Entry 8SZW (electron microscopy, 3.63 A resolution); this record covers chains I and J of the 7 polymer chains in the assembly.

[Chain I]
Protein: DNA-directed RNA polymerase subunit beta
From: Escherichia coli
Notes: EC 2.7.7.6
Reference sequence: P0A8V2 (RPOB_ECOLI); numbering as in UniProt (aligned over 1-1342)
Sequence (1342 residues; each row starts with the number of its first residue):
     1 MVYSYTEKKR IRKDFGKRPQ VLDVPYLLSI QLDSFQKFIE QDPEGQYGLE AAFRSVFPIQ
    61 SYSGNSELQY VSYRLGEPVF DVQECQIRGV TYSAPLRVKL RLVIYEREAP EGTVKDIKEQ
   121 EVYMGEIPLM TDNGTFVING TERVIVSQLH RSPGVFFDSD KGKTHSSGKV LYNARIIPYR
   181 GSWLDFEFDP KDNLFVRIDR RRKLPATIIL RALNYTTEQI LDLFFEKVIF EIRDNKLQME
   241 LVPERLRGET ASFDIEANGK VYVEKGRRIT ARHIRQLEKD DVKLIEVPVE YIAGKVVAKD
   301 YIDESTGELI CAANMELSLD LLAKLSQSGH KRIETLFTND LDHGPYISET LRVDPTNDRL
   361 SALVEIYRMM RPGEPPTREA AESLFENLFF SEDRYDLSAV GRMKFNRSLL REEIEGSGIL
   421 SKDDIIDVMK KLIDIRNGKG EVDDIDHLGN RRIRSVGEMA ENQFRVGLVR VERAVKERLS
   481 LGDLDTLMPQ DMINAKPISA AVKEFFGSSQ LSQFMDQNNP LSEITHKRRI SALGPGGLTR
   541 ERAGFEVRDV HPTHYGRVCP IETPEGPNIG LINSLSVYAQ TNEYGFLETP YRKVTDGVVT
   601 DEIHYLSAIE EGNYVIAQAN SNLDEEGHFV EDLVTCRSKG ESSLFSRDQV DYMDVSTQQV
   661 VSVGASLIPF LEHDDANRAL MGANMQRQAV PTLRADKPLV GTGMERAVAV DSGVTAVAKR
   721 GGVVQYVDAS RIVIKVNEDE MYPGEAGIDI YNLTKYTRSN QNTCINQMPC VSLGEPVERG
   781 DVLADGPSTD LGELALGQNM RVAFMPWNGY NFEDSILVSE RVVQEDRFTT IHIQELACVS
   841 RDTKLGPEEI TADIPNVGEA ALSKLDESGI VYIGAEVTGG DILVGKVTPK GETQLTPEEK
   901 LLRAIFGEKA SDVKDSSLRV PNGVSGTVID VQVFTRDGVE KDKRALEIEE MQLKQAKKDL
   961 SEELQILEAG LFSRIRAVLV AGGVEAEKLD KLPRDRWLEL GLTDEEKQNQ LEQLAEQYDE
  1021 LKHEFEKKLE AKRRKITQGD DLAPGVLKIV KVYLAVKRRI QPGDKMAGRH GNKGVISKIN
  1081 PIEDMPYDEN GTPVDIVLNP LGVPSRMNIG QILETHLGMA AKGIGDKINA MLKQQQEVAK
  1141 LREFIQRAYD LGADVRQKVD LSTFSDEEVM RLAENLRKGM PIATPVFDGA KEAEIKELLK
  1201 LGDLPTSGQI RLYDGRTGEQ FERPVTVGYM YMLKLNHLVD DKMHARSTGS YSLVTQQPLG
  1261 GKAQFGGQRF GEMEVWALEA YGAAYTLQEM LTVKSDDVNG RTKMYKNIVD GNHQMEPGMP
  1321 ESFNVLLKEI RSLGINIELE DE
Disordered / not traced: 1, 893-910, 1342
Curated features (UniProtKB/Swiss-Prot):
  - modified residue (N6-acetyllysine): K1022, K1200

[Chain J]
Protein: DNA-directed RNA polymerase subunit beta'
From: Escherichia coli
Notes: EC 2.7.7.6
Reference sequence: A7ZUK2 (RPOC_ECO24); numbering as in UniProt (aligned over 1-1407)
Sequence (1425 residues; row label = number of the first residue in the row):
     1 MKDLLKFLKA QTKTEEFDAI KIALASPDMI RSWSFGEVKK PETINYRTFK PERDGLFCAR
    61 IFGPVKDYEC LCGKYKRLKH RGVICEKCGV EVTQTKVRRE RMGHIELASP TAHIWFLKSL
   121 PSRIGLLLDM PLRDIERVLY FESYVVIEGG MTNLERQQIL TEEQYLDALE EFGDEFDAKM
   181 GAEAIQALLK SMDLEQECEQ LREELNETNS ETKRKKLTKR IKLLEAFVQS GNKPEWMILT
   241 VLPVLPPDLR PLVPLDGGRF ATSDLNDLYR RVINRNNRLK RLLDLAAPDI IVRNEKRMLQ
   301 EAVDALLDNG RRGRAITGSN KRPLKSLADM IKGKQGRFRQ NLLGKRVDYS GRSVITVGPY
   361 LRLHQCGLPK KMALELFKPF IYGKLELRGL ATTIKAAKKM VEREEAVVWD ILDEVIREHP
   421 VLLNRAPTLH RLGIQAFEPV LIEGKAIQLH PLVCAAYNAD FDGDQMAVHV PLTLEAQLEA
   481 RALMMSTNNI LSPANGEPII VPSQDVVLGL YYMTRDCVNA KGEGMVLTGP KEAERLYRSG
   541 LASLHARVKV RITEYEKDAN GELVAKTSLK DTTVGRAILW MIVPKGLPYS IVNQALGKKA
   601 ISKMLNTCYR ILGLKPTVIF ADQIMYTGFA YAARSGASVG IDDMVIPEKK HEIISEAEAE
   661 VAEIQEQFQS GLVTAGERYN KVIDIWAAAN DRVSKAMMDN LQTETVINRD GQEEKQVSFN
   721 SIYMMADSGA RGSAAQIRQL AGMRGLMAKP DGSIIETPIT ANFREGLNVL QYFISTHGAR
   781 KGLADTALKT ANSGYLTRRL VDVAQDLVVT EDDCGTHEGI MMTPVIEGGD VKEPLRDRVL
   841 GRVTAEDVLK PGTADILVPR NTLLHEQWCD LLEENSVDAV KVRSVVSCDT DFGVCAHCYG
   901 RDLARGHIIN KGEAIGVIAA QSIGEPGTQL TMRTFHIGGA ASRAAAESSI QVKNKGSIKL
   961 SNVKSVVNSS GKLVITSRNT ELKLIDEFGR TKESYKVPYG AVLAKGDGEQ VAGGETVANW
  1021 DPHTMPVITE VSGFVRFTDM IDGQTITRQT DELTGLSSLV VLDSAERTAG GKDLRPALKI
  1081 VDAQGNDVLI PGTDMPAQYF LPGKAIVQLE DGVQISSGDT LARIPQESGG TKDITGGLPR
  1141 VADLFEARRP KEPAILAEIS GIVSFGKETK GKRRLVITPV DGSDPYEEMI PKWRQLNVFE
  1201 GERVERGDVI SDGPEAPHDI LRLRGVHAVT RYIVNEVQDV YRLQGVKIND KHIEVIVRQM
  1261 LRKATIVNAG SSDFLEGEQV EYSRVKIANR ELEANGKVGA TYSRDLLGIT KASLATESFI
  1321 SAASFQETTR VLTEAAVAGK RDELRGLKEN VIVGRLIPAG TGYAYHQDRM RRRAAGEAPA
  1381 APQVTAEDAS ASLAELLNAG LGGSDNELEV LFQGPHHHHH HHHHH
Disordered / not traced: 1-15, 932-947, 1127-1134, 1376-1425
Construct notes: expression tag (1408-1425)
Ion coordination: Zn2+ site 1: C70, C72, C85, C88; Mg2+: D460, D462, D464; Zn2+ site 2: C814, C888, D889, C895, C898
Curated features (UniProtKB/Swiss-Prot):
  - binding site (Zn(2+)): C70, C72, C85, C88, C814, C888, C895, C898
  - binding site (Mg(2+)): D460, D462, D464
  - modified residue: K972 (N6-acetyllysine)

[Interface between chain I and chain J]
Contacting residue pairs - 334 pairs, chain I then chain J:
  F545(I) - D785(J)
  F545(I) - L788(J)  hydrophobic
  R548(I) - R780(J)
  D549(I) - P750(J)
  V550(I) - P750(J)
  V550(I) - F773(J)  hydrophobic
  V550(I) - H777(J)  hydrogen bond (backbone-side chain)
  Y555(I) - V769(J)  hydrophobic
  Y555(I) - F773(J)
  C559(I) - R780(J)
  P560(I) - F773(J)  hydrophobic
  P560(I) - T776(J)
  P560(I) - R780(J)  hydrogen bond (backbone-side chain)
  I561(I) - Y772(J)  hydrophobic
  T563(I) - R780(J)
  G566(I) - A787(J)
  I569(I) - L783(J)  hydrophobic
  G570(I) - R780(J)
  N573(I) - R780(J)  hydrogen bond
  Q618(I) - V769(J)
  Q618(I) - L770(J)
  N620(I) - N768(J)
  N620(I) - V769(J)
  S642(I) - T757(J)
  S642(I) - L770(J)
  T657(I) - V769(J)
  V660(I) - V769(J)  hydrophobic
  L671(I) - Y772(J)
  E672(I) - G766(J)
  E672(I) - L767(J)  hydrogen bond (backbone-backbone)
  H673(I) - F763(J)
  H673(I) - R764(J)
  H673(I) - G766(J)
  D674(I) - F763(J)
  D674(I) - Y772(J)
  D675(I) - F763(J)
  D675(I) - Y772(J)  hydrogen bond (backbone-side chain)
  A676(I) - Y772(J)
  A676(I) - S775(J)
  A676(I) - A779(J)  hydrophobic
  N677(I) - A779(J)
  N677(I) - L783(J)
  A679(I) - Y772(J)
  L680(I) - L783(J)  hydrophobic
  F804(I) - S638(J)  hydrogen bond (backbone-side chain)
  P806(I) - D505(J)
  P806(I) - A632(J)
  P806(I) - A633(J)  hydrogen bond (backbone-backbone)
  P806(I) - A637(J)
  N808(I) - P359(J)
  N808(I) - F629(J)
  N808(I) - A633(J)
  G809(I) - V357(J)
  G809(I) - P359(J)
  G809(I) - F629(J)
  Y810(I) - V357(J)
  Y810(I) - P359(J)
  Y810(I) - Y360(J)
  F812(I) - V357(J)  hydrophobic
  F812(I) - P451(J)  hydrophobic
  F812(I) - S503(J)
  F812(I) - Q504(J)  hydrogen bond (backbone-side chain)
  F812(I) - D505(J)
  F812(I) - F629(J)  hydrophobic
  E813(I) - D460(J)
  E813(I) - F461(J)
  E813(I) - Q504(J)  hydrogen bond (backbone-side chain)
  S815(I) - V357(J)
  S815(I) - F461(J)
  R841(I) - D256(J)  hydrogen bond (side chain-backbone)
  R841(I) - G257(J)
  K844(I) - R47(J)  hydrogen bond (side chain-backbone)
  K844(I) - T48(J)
  K844(I) - F49(J)
  P1062(I) - A446(J)
  K1065(I) - D462(J)
  G1074(I) - F461(J)
  V1075(I) - V354(J)  hydrophobic
  V1075(I) - I355(J)
  V1075(I) - T356(J)
  V1075(I) - F461(J)  hydrogen bond (backbone-backbone)
  V1075(I) - D462(J)
  V1075(I) - G463(J)
  I1076(I) - T356(J)
  S1077(I) - V357(J)
  S1077(I) - Q448(J)
  P1100(I) - A637(J)
  P1100(I) - V639(J)  hydrophobic
  L1101(I) - Q504(J)
  L1101(I) - D505(J)
  L1101(I) - L508(J)  hydrophobic
  L1101(I) - M725(J)  hydrophobic
  L1101(I) - A730(J)
  L1101(I) - R731(J)
  P1104(I) - M725(J)  hydrophobic
  S1105(I) - R731(J)  hydrogen bond
  S1105(I) - Q736(J)  hydrogen bond
  M1107(I) - Q736(J)
  M1107(I) - Q739(J)
  M1107(I) - F763(J)
  I1109(I) - M644(J)  hydrophobic
  I1109(I) - F763(J)
  I1112(I) - V639(J)
  I1112(I) - G640(J)
  I1112(I) - I641(J)
  L1113(I) - I641(J)  hydrophobic
  H1116(I) - G640(J)
  H1116(I) - I641(J)  hydrogen bond (side chain-backbone)
  F1187(I) - L767(J)
  F1187(I) - Y772(J)  hydrophobic
  K1191(I) - E765(J)
  E1192(I) - I641(J)
  K1196(I) - D642(J)  salt bridge
  S1207(I) - D642(J)  hydrogen bond
  Q1209(I) - V639(J)
  Q1209(I) - G640(J)
  Q1209(I) - D643(J)
  E1219(I) - R538(J)  salt bridge
  E1219(I) - R634(J)  salt bridge
  F1221(I) - A633(J)
  F1221(I) - R634(J)
  E1222(I) - Y512(J)  hydrogen bond
  E1222(I) - Y537(J)
  E1222(I) - R634(J)
  E1222(I) - S635(J)
  R1223(I) - Y512(J)
  R1223(I) - S635(J)
  R1223(I) - G636(J)
  R1223(I) - A637(J)
  R1223(I) - S638(J)
  R1223(I) - F719(J)  hydrogen bond (side chain-backbone)
  R1223(I) - S721(J)  hydrogen bond
  V1225(I) - S638(J)
  T1226(I) - S638(J)  hydrogen bond (backbone-side chain)
  T1226(I) - V639(J)  hydrogen bond (side chain-backbone)
  T1226(I) - G640(J)
  V1239(I) - K445(J)
  D1240(I) - K445(J)
  K1242(I) - R352(J)
  K1242(I) - Q465(J)
  M1243(I) - R352(J)
  M1243(I) - S353(J)
  M1243(I) - P369(J)  hydrophobic
  M1243(I) - K371(J)
  M1243(I) - M372(J)
  M1243(I) - K445(J)
  H1244(I) - G351(J)
  H1244(I) - R352(J)  hydrogen bond (backbone-backbone)
  A1245(I) - S350(J)
  A1245(I) - G351(J)
  A1245(I) - M372(J)  hydrophobic
  A1245(I) - L376(J)  hydrophobic
  R1246(I) - D348(J)  salt bridge
  R1246(I) - Y349(J)  hydrogen bond (backbone-backbone)
  R1246(I) - S350(J)  hydrogen bond (backbone-backbone)
  S1247(I) - D348(J)
  S1247(I) - Y349(J)
  S1247(I) - E375(J)  hydrogen bond (side chain-backbone)
  S1247(I) - L376(J)
  S1247(I) - K378(J)
  Y1251(I) - D348(J)  hydrogen bond
  L1253(I) - R99(J)  hydrogen bond (backbone-side chain)
  L1253(I) - V253(J)  hydrophobic
  V1254(I) - R99(J)  hydrogen bond (backbone-side chain)
  V1254(I) - L249(J)
  V1254(I) - P251(J)
  V1254(I) - R337(J)
  T1255(I) - R337(J)
  T1255(I) - N341(J)
  Q1256(I) - R99(J)
  Q1257(I) - N341(J)  hydrogen bond
  Q1257(I) - K345(J)
  P1258(I) - R346(J)
  P1258(I) - V347(J)
  P1258(I) - D348(J)
  L1259(I) - R346(J)
  G1267(I) - R346(J)
  G1267(I) - V347(J)
  G1267(I) - S350(J)
  Q1268(I) - R346(J)
  Q1268(I) - V347(J)  hydrogen bond (backbone-backbone)
  Q1268(I) - S350(J)  hydrogen bond (backbone-side chain)
  Q1268(I) - G351(J)
  Q1268(I) - R352(J)
  Q1268(I) - A467(J)
  R1269(I) - Q340(J)  hydrogen bond (side chain-backbone)
  R1269(I) - G344(J)  hydrogen bond (side chain-backbone)
  R1269(I) - R346(J)
  F1270(I) - G344(J)
  F1270(I) - K345(J)  hydrogen bond (backbone-backbone)
  F1270(I) - V347(J)  hydrophobic
  E1272(I) - R339(J)  salt bridge
  E1272(I) - L343(J)
  E1272(I) - R798(J)
  M1273(I) - T428(J)
  E1274(I) - N424(J)
  E1274(I) - R425(J)
  E1274(I) - A426(J)
  E1274(I) - T428(J)
  E1274(I) - I434(J)
  V1275(I) - L343(J)
  W1276(I) - R798(J)
  W1276(I) - V801(J)
  W1276(I) - V917(J)
  W1276(I) - Q921(J)
  A1277(I) - T428(J)
  A1277(I) - R431(J)
  A1277(I) - I434(J)  hydrophobic
  A1277(I) - Q921(J)  hydrogen bond (backbone-side chain)
  L1278(I) - M484(J)  hydrophobic
  E1279(I) - Q805(J)  hydrogen bond
  E1279(I) - A914(J)
  E1279(I) - L1347(J)
  E1279(I) - V1351(J)
  A1280(I) - R431(J)
  A1280(I) - I918(J)
  A1280(I) - Q921(J)
  Y1281(I) - R431(J)  hydrogen bond (side chain-backbone)
  Y1281(I) - L432(J)
  Y1281(I) - I434(J)  hydrogen bond (side chain-backbone)
  Y1281(I) - M484(J)  hydrophobic
  Y1281(I) - N489(J)  hydrogen bond
  G1282(I) - L483(J)
  G1282(I) - G1360(J)
  G1282(I) - T1361(J)  hydrogen bond (backbone-backbone)
  A1283(I) - E479(J)
  A1284(I) - E479(J)  hydrogen bond (backbone-side chain)
  A1284(I) - I1357(J)  hydrophobic
  A1284(I) - T1361(J)
  A1284(I) - G1362(J)
  Y1285(I) - E475(J)
  Y1285(I) - E479(J)
  Y1285(I) - L1356(J)  hydrophobic
  Y1285(I) - T1361(J)
  T1286(I) - A476(J)
  T1286(I) - E479(J)  hydrogen bond
  L1287(I) - I1357(J)  hydrophobic
  Q1288(I) - G1354(J)
  Q1288(I) - L1356(J)
  E1289(I) - P471(J)
  E1289(I) - L472(J)  hydrogen bond (side chain-backbone)
  E1289(I) - T473(J)  hydrogen bond
  E1289(I) - A476(J)
  M1290(I) - V347(J)
  L1291(I) - K345(J)
  L1291(I) - V1351(J)
  L1291(I) - G1354(J)
  T1292(I) - G1354(J)  hydrogen bond (side chain-backbone)
  K1294(I) - V347(J)
  K1294(I) - D348(J)
  K1294(I) - Y349(J)
  K1294(I) - V470(J)  hydrogen bond (side chain-backbone)
  K1294(I) - L472(J)
  S1295(I) - R346(J)  hydrogen bond (side chain-backbone)
  S1295(I) - V347(J)
  D1296(I) - N341(J)
  D1296(I) - K345(J)  salt bridge
  M1304(I) - L472(J)  hydrophobic
  Y1305(I) - Y382(J)
  Y1305(I) - K398(J)
  I1308(I) - P379(J)
  I1308(I) - F380(J)
  I1308(I) - G383(J)
  V1309(I) - G383(J)
  V1309(I) - E386(J)
  V1309(I) - I394(J)  hydrophobic
  H1313(I) - F380(J)
  H1313(I) - L472(J)
  H1313(I) - L474(J)
  H1313(I) - Q477(J)
  Q1314(I) - T473(J)
  M1315(I) - T473(J)
  M1319(I) - F17(J)  hydrophobic
  M1319(I) - V1353(J)
  P1320(I) - I1352(J)
  P1320(I) - V1353(J)
  P1320(I) - G1354(J)
  E1321(I) - R99(J)  salt bridge
  S1322(I) - N341(J)  hydrogen bond (side chain-backbone)
  S1322(I) - L342(J)
  S1322(I) - K345(J)
  F1323(I) - I20(J)  hydrophobic
  F1323(I) - L342(J)
  F1323(I) - I1352(J)  hydrophobic
  F1323(I) - V1353(J)  hydrophobic
  V1325(I) - R99(J)
  V1325(I) - L249(J)  hydrophobic
  V1325(I) - R337(J)
  L1326(I) - F338(J)  hydrophobic
  L1326(I) - L342(J)  hydrophobic
  K1328(I) - R99(J)  hydrogen bond (side chain-backbone)
  K1328(I) - E100(J)
  K1328(I) - L245(J)
  E1329(I) - L245(J)
  E1329(I) - L327(J)
  E1329(I) - M330(J)
  E1329(I) - I331(J)  hydrogen bond (side chain-backbone)
  R1331(I) - W33(J)
  R1331(I) - M102(J)
  R1331(I) - P243(J)
  S1332(I) - M102(J)
  S1332(I) - P243(J)
  S1332(I) - L245(J)
  S1332(I) - Y269(J)  hydrogen bond
  S1332(I) - L327(J)
  L1333(I) - W115(J)  hydrophobic
  L1333(I) - P243(J)
  L1333(I) - L307(J)
  L1333(I) - L327(J)  hydrophobic
  L1333(I) - I331(J)  hydrophobic
  G1334(I) - L24(J)
  G1334(I) - A25(J)  hydrogen bond (backbone-backbone)
  G1334(I) - H113(J)  hydrogen bond (backbone-side chain)
  I1335(I) - I22(J)  hydrophobic
  I1335(I) - A23(J)
  I1335(I) - W115(J)  hydrophobic
  I1335(I) - F116(J)  hydrophobic
  I1335(I) - A1336(J)  hydrophobic
  N1336(I) - I22(J)
  N1336(I) - A23(J)  hydrogen bond (backbone-backbone)
  N1336(I) - L24(J)
  N1336(I) - A25(J)
  N1336(I) - M29(J)
  N1336(I) - W33(J)
  I1337(I) - K21(J)
  E1338(I) - I20(J)
  E1338(I) - K21(J)  salt bridge
  L1339(I) - F17(J)  hydrophobic
  L1339(I) - A19(J)
  E1340(I) - F17(J)
  E1340(I) - D18(J)  hydrogen bond (backbone-backbone)
  E1340(I) - A19(J)  hydrogen bond (backbone-backbone)
  E1340(I) - R1341(J)  salt bridge
  D1341(I) - D18(J)
Interface residues without a listed pair, chain I (156 interface residues in all): H551, P552, H554, A619, M681, M805, W807, N811, D814, Q1061, G1063, K1073, N1099, V1103, R1106, R1216, P1224, G1260, G1271, D1310, I1330
Interface residues without a listed pair, chain J (188 interface residues in all): Y46, L242, D248, G358, L422, Q435, A459, H469, V506, L544, A630, N720, I722, G732, I737, L740, R744, I774, A784, T797, D802, L1332, K1348

[In short]
Chain I and chain J form an interface of 156 and 188 residues respectively, with 56 hydrogen bonds and 9 salt
bridges. Polar contacts include K1196(I)-D642(J), E1219(I)-R538(J) and E1219(I)-R634(J). Curated annotation
(UniProt) lists 8 Zn2+-binding residues and 3 Mg2+-binding residues on chain J.
Chain I is DNA-directed RNA polymerase subunit beta and chain J is DNA-directed RNA polymerase subunit beta',
both from Escherichia coli; the structure, Reconstituted E. coli RNA polymerase post-termination complex on
negatively-supercoiled DNA: open duplex DNA (rPTCo), was determined by electron microscopy (same publication
as 8T00, 8T02 and 8T0L).
